Entry 1KC6 (X-ray diffraction, 2.60 A resolution); this record covers chains A and B of the 4 polymer chains in the assembly.

== Chain A (and B) ==
Name: Type II restriction enzyme hincii
From: Haemophilus influenzae
Notes: EC 3.1.21.4; chain B of this document is another copy of the same molecule, construct and numbering; everything in this record applies to it too
UniProtKB: P17743 (T2C2_HAEIN); residues 2-258 here correspond to UniProt positions 1-257 (UniProt number = residue number - 1)
Amino-acid sequence (257 residues; numbered 2 to 258; the number before each row is that of its first residue):
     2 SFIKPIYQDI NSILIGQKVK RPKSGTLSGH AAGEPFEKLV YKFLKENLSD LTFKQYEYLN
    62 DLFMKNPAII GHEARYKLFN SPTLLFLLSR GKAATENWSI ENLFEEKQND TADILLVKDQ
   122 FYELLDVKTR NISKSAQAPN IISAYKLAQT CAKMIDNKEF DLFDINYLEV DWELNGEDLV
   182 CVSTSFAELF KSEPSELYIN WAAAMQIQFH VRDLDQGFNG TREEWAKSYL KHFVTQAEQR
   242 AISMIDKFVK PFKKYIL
Not modelled in the structure: 24-31 (chain B: 23-31, 258)
Ion coordination: Na+: Asp-127, Ile-142 (shared with 1 residue of chain F)

== Chain A / chain B interface ==
Pairs across the interface (47; chain A residue first):
  Tyr-146(A) with Lys-248(B); Phe-249(B), hydrophobic
  Ala-149(A) with Phe-253(B)
  Gln-150(A) with Phe-253(B)
  Ala-153(A) with Phe-253(B), hydrophobic; Tyr-256(B)
  Ile-156(A) with Tyr-256(B), hydrophobic
  Asp-157(A) with Tyr-256(B), hydrogen bond
  Trp-202(A) with Met-245(B), hydrophobic
  Ala-203(A) with Ala-203(B); Ala-205(B), hydrogen bond (backbone-backbone)
  Ala-205(A) with Ala-203(B), hydrogen bond (backbone-backbone)
  Met-206(A) with Arg-241(B); Phe-249(B), hydrophobic
  Leu-231(A) with Tyr-256(B), hydrophobic
  Lys-232(A) with Ile-257(B)
  Phe-234(A) with Phe-249(B)
  Val-235(A) with Val-250(B), hydrophobic; Phe-253(B), hydrophobic; Lys-254(B)
  Ala-238(A) with Met-245(B)
  Glu-239(A) with Val-250(B); Lys-254(B), salt bridge
  Arg-241(A) with Met-245(B)
  Ala-242(A) with Ala-242(B); Ile-246(B), hydrophobic
  Met-245(A) with Trp-202(B), hydrophobic; Ala-238(B); Arg-241(B); Met-245(B), hydrophobic
  Ile-246(A) with Ala-242(B), hydrophobic
  Lys-248(A) with Tyr-146(B)
  Phe-249(A) with Tyr-146(B), hydrophobic; Met-206(B), hydrophobic; Phe-234(B)
  Val-250(A) with Val-235(B), hydrophobic
  Phe-253(A) with Tyr-146(B), hydrophobic; Ala-149(B); Val-235(B), hydrophobic
  Lys-254(A) with Val-235(B); Glu-239(B), salt bridge
  Tyr-256(A) with Ala-153(B); Ile-156(B), hydrophobic; Asp-157(B), hydrogen bond; Leu-231(B), hydrophobic
  Ile-257(A) with Leu-231(B); Lys-232(B)
Also at the interface, not in a pair above, chain A (28 interface residues in all): Ala-204
Also at the interface, not in a pair above, chain B (30 interface residues in all): Gln-150, Ala-204, Lys-228, Lys-255

== Summary ==
28 residues of chain A face 30 of chain B across their interface; the contacts include 4 hydrogen bonds and 2
salt bridges. Polar contacts include Glu-239(A)/Lys-254(B), Asp-157(A)/Tyr-256(B) and Ala-203(A)/Ala-205(B).
Asp-127(A) and Ile-142(A) coordinate Na+.
Chain A and chain B are both Type II restriction enzyme hincii (Haemophilus influenzae); the structure, HincII
Bound to Cognate DNA, was determined by X-ray diffraction.
